1JGO - chains D and J of the 25 polymer chains in the assembly; structure by X-ray diffraction, 5.60 A resolution (low resolution: residue-level contacts below are approximate; hydrogen-bond / salt-bridge calls are withheld).

[Chain D]
Molecule: tRNA(Phe)
Sequence (74 nucleotides; numbered 1 to 76; 2 numbers in that range are skipped by the numbering (no residue carries them; nothing is unmodelled there); the number before each row is that of its first residue):
     1 UCCGUGAUAACAAAGC
    18 GGUUAUGUACCGGAUUUUUAUUCCGGCUA
    48 UXGGGGUUCAAUUCCCCGUCGCGGAGCCA
Modified residues: 4SU (4-thiouridine-5'-monophosphate) at position 8, H2U (5,6-dihydrouridine-5'-monophosphate) at position 20, H2U (5,6-dihydrouridine-5'-monophosphate) at position 21, 5MC (5-methylcytidine-5'-monophosphate) at position 49, 5MU (5-methyluridine 5'-monophosphate) at position 54, PSU (pseudouridine-5'-monophosphate) at position 55

[Chain J]
Name: 30S ribosomal protein S7
Source organism: Thermus thermophilus
UniProt: P17291 (RS7_THET8); aligned to UniProt positions 1-156 over residues 1-156 (the alignment contains insertions or deletions, so no single offset holds)
Amino-acid sequence (156 residues; numbered 1 to 156; the number before each row is that of its first residue):
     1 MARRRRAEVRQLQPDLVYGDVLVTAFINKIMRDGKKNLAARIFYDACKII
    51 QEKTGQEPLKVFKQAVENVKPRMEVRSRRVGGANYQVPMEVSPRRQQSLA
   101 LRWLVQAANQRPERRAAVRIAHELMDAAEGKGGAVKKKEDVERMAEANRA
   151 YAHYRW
Unresolved in the structure: 1

[Chain D / chain J interface]
Pairs across the interface (7):
  U32(D) with Ser-77(J)
  U33(D) with Ser-77(J); Arg-79(J); Asn-84(J)
  A37(D) with Ala-83(J); Asn-84(J)
  C40(D) with Met-144(J)
Interface residues without a listed pair, chain D (7 interface residues in all): U36, U38, U39
Interface residues without a listed pair, chain J (11 interface residues in all): Arg-76, Arg-78, Tyr-85, Gln-86, Ala-147, Asn-148

[Overview]
7 residues of chain D face 11 of chain J across their interface.
Here chain D is tRNA(Phe) and chain J is 30S ribosomal protein S7 (Thermus thermophilus). Entry 1JGO (The Path
of Messenger RNA Through the Ribosome. THIS FILE, 1JGO, CONTAINS THE 30S RIBOSOME SUBUNIT ...) was determined
by X-ray diffraction (same publication as 1JGP and 1JGQ).
